Entry 8XX7 (electron microscopy, 3.32 A resolution); this record covers chains E and G of the 10 polymer chains in the assembly.

== Chain E ==
Molecule: Guanine nucleotide-binding protein G(I)/G(S)/G(T) subunit beta-1
Source organism: Homo sapiens
Reference sequence: P62873 (GBB1_HUMAN); residue numbers follow UniProt; this construct covers 3-340
Chain sequence (350 residues; each row starts with the number of its first residue; numbers below 1 keep their minus sign (Met-9 is residue -9)):
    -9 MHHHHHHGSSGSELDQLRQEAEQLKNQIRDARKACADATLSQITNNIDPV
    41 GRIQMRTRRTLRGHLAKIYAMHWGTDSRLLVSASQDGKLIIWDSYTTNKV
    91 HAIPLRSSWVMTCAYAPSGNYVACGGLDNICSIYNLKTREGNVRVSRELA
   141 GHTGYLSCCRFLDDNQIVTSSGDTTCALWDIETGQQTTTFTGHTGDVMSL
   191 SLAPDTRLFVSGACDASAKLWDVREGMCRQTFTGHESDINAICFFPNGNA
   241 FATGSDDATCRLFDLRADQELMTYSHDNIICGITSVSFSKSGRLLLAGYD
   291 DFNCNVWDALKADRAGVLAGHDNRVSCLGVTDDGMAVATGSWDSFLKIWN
Disordered / not traced: -9 to 4
Differences from the reference sequence: initiating methionine (-9); expression tag (-8 to 2)
Disulfides: Cys103-Cys114

== Chain G ==
Molecule: Guanine nucleotide-binding protein G(I)/G(S)/G(O) subunit gamma-2
Source organism: Homo sapiens
Reference sequence: P59768 (GBG2_HUMAN); residue numbers follow UniProt; this construct covers 1-71
Chain sequence (71 residues; row label = number of the first residue in the row):
     1 MASNNTASIAQARKLVEQLKMEANIDRIKVSKAAADLMAYCEAHAKEDPL
    51 LTPVPASENPFREKKFFCAIL
Disordered / not traced: 1-8, 62-71

== Chain E / chain G interface ==
Residue-residue contacts - 78 pairs, chain E then chain G:
  Leu7(E) - Ala12(G)  hydrophobic
  Leu7(E) - Val16(G)
  Arg8(E) - Ala12(G)
  Glu10(E) - Val16(G)
  Ala11(E) - Val16(G)  hydrophobic
  Ala11(E) - Leu19(G)
  Leu14(E) - Val16(G)
  Leu14(E) - Leu19(G)  hydrophobic
  Leu14(E) - Lys20(G)
  Lys15(E) - Leu19(G)
  Ile18(E) - Ala23(G)  hydrophobic
  Ile18(E) - Arg27(G)
  Ala21(E) - Arg27(G)
  Ala24(E) - Lys29(G)  hydrogen bond (backbone-side chain)
  Cys25(E) - Arg27(G)
  Cys25(E) - Lys29(G)
  Cys25(E) - Val30(G)
  Ala26(E) - Val30(G)  hydrophobic
  Asp27(E) - Lys29(G)
  Asp27(E) - Val30(G)
  Ala28(E) - Val30(G)
  Leu30(E) - Ala34(G)  hydrophobic
  Ile33(E) - Ser31(G)
  Ile33(E) - Ala34(G)  hydrophobic
  Ile33(E) - Met38(G)  hydrophobic
  Thr34(E) - Met38(G)
  Ile37(E) - Met38(G)  hydrophobic
  Val40(E) - Leu51(G)  hydrophobic
  Ile43(E) - Leu50(G)
  Ile43(E) - Leu51(G)
  Met45(E) - Leu50(G)  hydrophobic
  Arg48(E) - Asn59(G)
  Arg48(E) - Phe61(G)
  Arg49(E) - Pro60(G)  hydrogen bond (side chain-backbone)
  Arg49(E) - Phe61(G)
  Ser84(E) - Phe61(G)
  Tyr85(E) - Pro60(G)
  Tyr85(E) - Phe61(G)  hydrophobic
  Cys218(E) - Glu22(G)
  Arg219(E) - Ile25(G)
  Gln220(E) - Glu22(G)
  Gln220(E) - Ile25(G)
  Thr221(E) - Glu22(G)
  Phe235(E) - Tyr40(G)  hydrophobic
  Pro236(E) - Tyr40(G)
  Asn237(E) - Tyr40(G)
  Ala240(E) - Leu37(G)  hydrophobic
  Asp254(E) - Ala33(G)
  Asp254(E) - Leu37(G)
  Arg256(E) - Arg27(G)
  Arg256(E) - Ile28(G)
  Arg256(E) - Asp36(G)  salt bridge
  Ala257(E) - Ile28(G)
  Ala257(E) - Val30(G)  hydrophobic
  Asp258(E) - Ile25(G)
  Asp258(E) - Arg27(G)  salt bridge
  Leu261(E) - Leu37(G)  hydrophobic
  Ser279(E) - Asp48(G)  hydrogen bond
  Lys280(E) - Glu47(G)
  Ser281(E) - Tyr40(G)
  Ser281(E) - Cys41(G)  hydrogen bond (side chain-backbone)
  Ser281(E) - His44(G)  hydrogen bond (side chain-backbone)
  Ser281(E) - Ala45(G)
  Ser281(E) - Asp48(G)
  Gly282(E) - Cys41(G)
  Arg283(E) - Cys41(G)
  Arg283(E) - Leu51(G)
  Leu284(E) - Leu51(G)  hydrophobic
  Leu300(E) - Met38(G)  hydrophobic
  Leu300(E) - Cys41(G)  hydrophobic
  Asp323(E) - Pro49(G)
  Gly324(E) - Pro49(G)
  Gly324(E) - Leu50(G)
  Met325(E) - Pro49(G)  hydrophobic
  Met325(E) - Pro60(G)  hydrophobic
  Ala326(E) - Phe61(G)  hydrophobic
  Val327(E) - Leu50(G)  hydrophobic
  Asn340(E) - Asn59(G)  hydrogen bond
Other interface residues (no listed pair), chain E (57 interface residues in all): Ser67, Thr181, Met217, Leu252, Gln259, Val320, Ile338
Other interface residues (no listed pair), chain G (35 interface residues in all): Ile9, Gln18, Met21, Asp26, Val54, Glu58

== In short ==
Chain E and chain G form an interface of 57 and 35 residues respectively, with 6 hydrogen bonds and 2 salt
bridges. Among the polar pairs are Arg256(E)-Asp36(G), Asp258(E)-Arg27(G) and Ala24(E)-Lys29(G).
Chain E is Guanine nucleotide-binding protein G(I)/G(S)/G(T) subunit beta-1 and chain G is Guanine
nucleotide-binding protein G(I)/G(S)/G(O) subunit gamma-2, both from Homo sapiens; the structure, Structure of
CXCR2 bound to CXCL5 (CXCR2-CXCL5-Go Full map), was determined by electron microscopy (same publication as
8XVU, 8XWA, 8XWF, 8XWM, 8XWN, 8XWS and 6 further entries).
